6BFO - chains A and B of the 3 polymer chains in the assembly; structure by X-ray diffraction, 1.54 A resolution.

[Chain A]
Protein: Caspase-3
From: Homo sapiens
Notes: EC 3.4.22.56; engineered mutation(s): T245D
UniProtKB: P42574 (CASP3_HUMAN); residues 1-175 here = UniProt positions 1-175
Chain sequence (175 residues; numbered 1 to 175; the number before each row is that of its first residue):
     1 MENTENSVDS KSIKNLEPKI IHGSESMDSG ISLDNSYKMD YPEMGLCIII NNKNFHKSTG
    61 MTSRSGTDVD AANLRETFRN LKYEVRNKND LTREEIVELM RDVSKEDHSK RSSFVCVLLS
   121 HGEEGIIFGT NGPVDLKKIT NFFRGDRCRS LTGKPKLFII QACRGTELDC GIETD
Not modelled in the structure: 1-28, 174-175
Metal / ion sites: Na+ site 1: Thr67, Asp70; Na+ site 2: Phe143, Cys148; Na+ site 3: Ile160, Ala162 (shared with Ser198(B) of chain B); Na+ site 4: Gln161 (shared with Trp206(B) of chain B)
UniProt features mapped onto this chain:
  - active site: His121, Cys163
  - modified residue: Met1 (N-acetylmethionine), Lys11 (N6-acetyllysine), Ser26 (Phosphoserine), Cys163 (S-nitrosocysteine)
Reported in the primary citation:
  - post-translational modification sites: Ser150, Thr152, Thr174 (citing earlier work)
  - allosteric site: Ser150 (citing earlier work)
  - allosteric site: Thr152
  - contacts within the chain: His108-Ser150 (hydrogen bond), Gly145-Thr152 (hydrogen bond)
  - catalytic residues: His121, Cys163 (citing earlier work)

[Chain B]
Protein: Caspase-3
From: Homo sapiens
Notes: EC 3.4.22.56
UniProtKB: P42574 (CASP3_HUMAN); numbering as in UniProt (aligned over 176-277)
Chain sequence (103 residues; each row starts with the number of its first residue):
   176 SGVDDDMACH KIPVEADFLY AYSTAPGYYS WRNSKDGSWF IQSLCAMLKQ YADKLEFMHI
   236 LTRVNRKVAD EFESFSFDAT FHAKKQIPCI VSMLTKELYF YHH
Not modelled in the structure: 176-184
Differences from the reference sequence: engineered mutation Asp245 (Thr in P42574); expression tag (278)
Metal / ion sites: Na+ site 1: Pro188, Val189, Ala191; Na+ site 2 near Asp192 (its only coordinating residue here); Na+ site 3 near Tyr197 (its only coordinating residue here); Na+ site 4: Ser198 (shared with Ile160(A), Ala162(A) of chain A); Na+ site 5: Trp206 (shared with Gln161(A) of chain A); Na+ site 6: Leu236, Asn240; Na+ site 7: Thr237, Ser267; Na+ site 8: Val243, Phe247; Na+ site 9 near Lys260 (its only coordinating residue here)
UniProt features mapped onto this chain:
  - modified residue: Arg207 (Microbial infection: ADP-riboxanated arginine)
Reported in the primary citation:
  - mutagenesis - T245D: unchanged catalytic activity
  - contacts within the chain: Arg241-Asp245 (salt bridge)
  - conformationally variable residues (side-chain flip): Arg241
  - binding site for Ac-asp-glu-val-asp-cmk: Phe250
  - self-association interface (contacts with another copy of this molecule): Glu231, His234, Glu272
  - mutagenesis - T245D/S249D: abolished catalytic activity
  - post-translational modification sites: Ser249 (proposed by the authors, not directly observed)

[How chain A and chain B interact]
Residue-residue contacts - 106 pairs, chain A then chain B:
  Asp34(A) - Lys271(B)  salt bridge
  Asn35(A) - Lys271(B)
  Asn35(A) - Glu272(B)  hydrogen bond (backbone-backbone)
  Ser36(A) - Lys271(B)
  Ser36(A) - Glu272(B)  hydrogen bond (side chain-backbone)
  Ser36(A) - Tyr274(B)
  Tyr37(A) - Asp192(B)  hydrogen bond
  Tyr37(A) - Leu269(B)
  Tyr37(A) - Thr270(B)  hydrogen bond (side chain-backbone)
  Tyr37(A) - Lys271(B)
  Tyr37(A) - Glu272(B)  hydrogen bond (backbone-backbone)
  Met39(A) - Leu273(B)  hydrophobic
  Met39(A) - Tyr274(B)
  Met39(A) - His277(B)
  Asp40(A) - His277(B)
  Met44(A) - Phe275(B)
  Arg64(A) - Arg207(B)
  Ser65(A) - Arg207(B)  hydrogen bond (backbone-side chain)
  Ser65(A) - Asn208(B)
  Ser65(A) - Ser209(B)
  Gly66(A) - Asn208(B)
  Gly66(A) - Ser209(B)  hydrogen bond (backbone-backbone)
  Gly66(A) - Gly212(B)
  Val69(A) - Lys210(B)
  Val69(A) - Asp211(B)
  Asp70(A) - Gly212(B)
  Asp70(A) - Ser213(B)  hydrogen bond
  Asp70(A) - Ile216(B)
  Asn73(A) - Cys220(B)
  Asn73(A) - Lys224(B)  hydrogen bond
  Leu74(A) - Ile216(B)  hydrophobic
  Leu74(A) - Cys220(B)
  Thr77(A) - Cys220(B)  hydrogen bond
  Thr77(A) - Leu223(B)
  Thr77(A) - Lys224(B)  hydrogen bond
  Phe78(A) - Leu223(B)  hydrophobic
  Leu81(A) - Ala227(B)  hydrophobic
  Tyr83(A) - Phe275(B)
  Glu124(A) - Pro201(B)
  Glu124(A) - Gly202(B)  hydrogen bond (side chain-backbone)
  Lys137(A) - Glu190(B)  salt bridge
  Thr140(A) - Phe193(B)
  Thr140(A) - Tyr195(B)
  Phe143(A) - Phe193(B)
  Arg144(A) - Val189(B)
  Arg144(A) - Phe193(B)
  Gly145(A) - Val189(B)  hydrogen bond (backbone-backbone)
  Asp146(A) - Val189(B)
  Thr152(A) - Ile187(B)
  Gly153(A) - Asp192(B)
  Lys154(A) - Asp192(B)
  Pro155(A) - Asp192(B)
  Pro155(A) - Leu273(B)  hydrophobic
  Lys156(A) - Ala191(B)
  Lys156(A) - Asp192(B)  hydrogen bond (backbone-backbone)
  Lys156(A) - Phe193(B)
  Lys156(A) - Leu194(B)  hydrogen bond (backbone-backbone)
  Leu157(A) - Leu194(B)
  Leu157(A) - Phe232(B)  hydrophobic
  Leu157(A) - Leu273(B)  hydrophobic
  Phe158(A) - Phe193(B)  hydrophobic
  Phe158(A) - Leu194(B)  hydrogen bond (backbone-backbone)
  Phe158(A) - Tyr195(B)
  Phe158(A) - Ala196(B)  hydrogen bond (backbone-backbone)
  Ile159(A) - Ala196(B)
  Ile159(A) - Phe215(B)  hydrophobic
  Ile159(A) - Leu219(B)  hydrophobic
  Ile160(A) - Ala196(B)  hydrogen bond (backbone-backbone)
  Ile160(A) - Tyr197(B)  hydrophobic
  Ile160(A) - Ser198(B)  hydrogen bond (backbone-backbone)
  Gln161(A) - Ser198(B)  hydrogen bond
  Gln161(A) - Ser205(B)  hydrogen bond
  Gln161(A) - Trp206(B)
  Gln161(A) - Ser213(B)  hydrogen bond
  Gln161(A) - Phe215(B)
  Gln161(A) - Ile216(B)
  Ala162(A) - Ser198(B)  hydrogen bond (backbone-side chain)
  Ala162(A) - Thr199(B)
  Ala162(A) - Ser205(B)
  Cys163(A) - Tyr203(B)
  Cys163(A) - Tyr204(B)  hydrophobic
  Cys163(A) - Ser205(B)  hydrogen bond (side chain-backbone)
  Arg164(A) - Tyr197(B)
  Arg164(A) - Thr199(B)  hydrogen bond (side chain-backbone)
  Arg164(A) - Ala200(B)
  Arg164(A) - Pro201(B)
  Arg164(A) - Gly202(B)  hydrogen bond (backbone-backbone)
  Arg164(A) - Tyr203(B)  hydrogen bond (backbone-backbone)
  Arg164(A) - Cys264(B)
  Gly165(A) - Gly202(B)
  Gly165(A) - Tyr203(B)
  Gly165(A) - Tyr204(B)  hydrogen bond (backbone-backbone)
  Thr166(A) - Gly202(B)  hydrogen bond (backbone-backbone)
  Thr166(A) - Tyr204(B)
  Glu167(A) - Gly202(B)  hydrogen bond (backbone-backbone)
  Glu167(A) - Tyr203(B)
  Glu167(A) - Tyr204(B)  hydrogen bond (backbone-backbone)
  Leu168(A) - Tyr203(B)
  Leu168(A) - Tyr204(B)  hydrophobic
  Leu168(A) - Trp206(B)  hydrophobic
  Leu168(A) - Thr255(B)
  Asp169(A) - Tyr203(B)
  Asp169(A) - Lys259(B)
  Asp169(A) - Lys260(B)  hydrogen bond (backbone-backbone)
  Cys170(A) - Ala258(B)
  Gly171(A) - Lys260(B)
Interface residues without a listed pair, chain A (51 interface residues in all): Ser63, Thr67, Val117, Leu119, Leu136, Asn141
Interface residues without a listed pair, chain B (49 interface residues in all): Gln217, Phe256
The authors on this interface:
  - residue pairs: Thr152(A)-Ile187(B) (hydrophobic contact)

[In short]
The interface between chain A and chain B involves 51 residues on one side and 49 on the other, with 32
hydrogen bonds and 2 salt bridges. Among the polar pairs are Asp34(A)-Lys271(B), Lys137(A)-Glu190(B) and
Ser36(A)-Glu272(B). The paper describes a hydrophobic contact between Thr152(A) and Ile187(B). From the paper:
catalytic residues His121(A) and Cys163(A); T245D/S249D of chain B abolish catalytic activity.
Chain A is Caspase-3 and chain B is Caspase-3, both from Homo sapiens; the structure, Caspase-3 Mutant- T245D,
was determined by X-ray diffraction, deposited together with 6BDV, 6BFJ, 6BFK, 6BFL, 6BG0, 6BG1 and 7 further
entries.
